1KX3 - chains I and B of the 10 polymer chains in the assembly; structure by X-ray diffraction, 2.00 A resolution.

Chain I:
Molecule: 5'(ATCAATATCCACCTGCAGATTCTACCAAAAGTGTATTTGGAAACTGCTCCATCAAAAGGCATGTTCAGCTGAATTCAGCTGAACATGCCTTTTGATGGAGCAGTTTCCAAATACACTTTTGGTAGAATCTGCAGGTGGATATTGAT)3' (146-nt DNA)
Organism: Homo sapiens
Sequence (146 nucleotides; row label = number of the first residue in the row; numbers below 1 keep their minus sign (DA-72 is residue -72)):
   -72 ATCAATATCCACCTGCAGATTCTACCAAAAGTGTATTTGGAAACTGCTCC
   -22 ATCAAAAGGCATGTTCAGCTGAATTCAGCTGAACATGCCTTTTGATGGAG
    28 CAGTTTCCAAATACACTTTTGGTAGAATCTGCAGGTGGATATTGAT
Ion coordination: Mn2+ site 1: DG-34, DG-33; Mn2+ site 2 near DG27 (its only coordinating residue here); Mn2+ site 3 near DG48 (its only coordinating residue here); Mn2+ site 4 near DG61 (its only coordinating residue here); Mn2+ site 5 near DG65 (its only coordinating residue here)

Chain B:
Name: histone H4
Organism: Xenopus laevis
Reference sequence: P62799 (H4_XENLA); residues 1-102 here = UniProt positions 1-102
Amino-acid sequence (102 residues; numbered 1 to 102; the number before each row is that of its first residue):
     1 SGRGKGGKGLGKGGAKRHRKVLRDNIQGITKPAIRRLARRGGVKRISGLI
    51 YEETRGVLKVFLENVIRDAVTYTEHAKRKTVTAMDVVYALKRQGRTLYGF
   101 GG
Unresolved in the structure: 1-20

How chain I and chain B interact:
Contacting residue pairs (7; chain I residue first):
  DA-32(I) with Lys77(B), salt bridge to the phosphate
  DC-13(I) with Pro32(B), phosphate contact; Arg36(B), salt bridge to the phosphate
  DA-12(I) with Arg23(B), salt bridge to the phosphate; Thr30(B), phosphate contact; Pro32(B), phosphate contact
  DC-4(I) with Arg45(B), sugar contact
Other interface residues (no listed pair), chain I (6 interface residues in all): DC-23, DT-3
Other interface residues (no listed pair), chain B (7 interface residues in all): Thr80

Summary:
6 residues of chain I and 7 residues of chain B are in contact, with 3 salt bridges. Polar contacts include
DA-32(I)-Lys77(B), DC-13(I)-Arg36(B) and DA-12(I)-Arg23(B). The Mn2+ site 1 is built by DG-34(I) and DG-33(I).
Here chain I is
5'(ATCAATATCCACCTGCAGATTCTACCAAAAGTGTATTTGGAAACTGCTCCATCAAAAGGCATGTTCAGCTGAATTCAGCTGAACATGCCTTTTGATGGAGCAGTTTCCAAATACACTTTTGGTAGAATCTGCAGGTGGATATTGAT)3'
(146-nt DNA) (Homo sapiens) and chain B is histone H4 (Xenopus laevis). Entry 1KX3 (X-Ray Structure of the
Nucleosome Core Particle, NCP146, at 2.0 A Resolution) was determined by X-ray diffraction, deposited together
with 1KX4.
